PDB entry 5FRQ | X-ray diffraction, 2.90 A resolution | chains B and C of the 6 polymer chains in the assembly

== Chain B (and C) ==
Protein: DNA polymerase III subunit beta
From: Helicobacter pylori
Notes: EC 2.7.7.7; chain C of this document is another copy of the same molecule, construct and numbering; everything in this record applies to it too
UniProt: O25242 (DPO3B_HELPY); numbering as in UniProt (aligned over 1-374)
Amino-acid sequence (384 residues; each row starts with the number of its first residue; numbers below 1 keep their minus sign (Met-1 is residue -1)):
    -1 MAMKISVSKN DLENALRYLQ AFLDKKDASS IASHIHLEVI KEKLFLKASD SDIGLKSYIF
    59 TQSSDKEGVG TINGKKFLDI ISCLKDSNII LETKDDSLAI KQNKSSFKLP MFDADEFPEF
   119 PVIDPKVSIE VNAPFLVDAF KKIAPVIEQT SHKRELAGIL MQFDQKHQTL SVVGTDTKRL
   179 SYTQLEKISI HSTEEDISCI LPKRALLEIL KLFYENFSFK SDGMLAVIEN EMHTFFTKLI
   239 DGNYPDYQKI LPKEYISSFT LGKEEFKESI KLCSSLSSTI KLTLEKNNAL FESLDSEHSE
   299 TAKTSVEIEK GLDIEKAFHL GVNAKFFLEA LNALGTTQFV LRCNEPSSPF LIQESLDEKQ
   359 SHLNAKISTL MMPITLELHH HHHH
Not modelled in the structure: -1 to 0, 314, 355-363, 375-382 (chain C: -1 to 0, 293-297, 354-363, 374-382)
Sequence notes: expression tag (-1 to 0, 375-382)

== Chain B / chain C interface ==
Residue-residue contacts - 51 pairs, chain B then chain C:
  Lys74(B) with Leu274(C)
  Asp77(B) with Ser273(C)
  Ile78(B) with Ser273(C); Leu274(C), hydrophobic
  Cys81(B) with Lys269(C); Ser273(C)
  Leu82(B) with Leu270(C), hydrophobic
  Lys83(B) with Glu266(C), salt bridge
  Lys102(B) with Lys301(C); Thr302(C), hydrogen bond (backbone-side chain); Ser303(C)
  Ser103(B) with Leu270(C); Lys301(C); Thr302(C), hydrogen bond
  Ser104(B) with Ala300(C); Lys301(C), hydrogen bond (backbone-backbone)
  Phe105(B) with Leu270(C), hydrophobic; Ser273(C); Thr299(C); Ala300(C), hydrophobic
  Lys106(B) with Glu298(C); Thr299(C), hydrogen bond (backbone-backbone)
  Leu107(B) with Leu274(C), hydrophobic; Glu298(C)
  Glu266(B) with Lys83(C), salt bridge
  Lys269(B) with Cys81(C)
  Leu270(B) with Cys81(C); Ser103(C); Phe105(C)
  Ser273(B) with Asp77(C); Ile78(C); Cys81(C); Phe105(C)
  Leu274(B) with Ile78(C), hydrophobic
  Glu295(B) with Lys74(C), salt bridge; Leu107(C); Pro108(C)
  Ser297(B) with Lys106(C); Pro108(C)
  Glu298(B) with Lys106(C)
  Thr299(B) with Ser104(C); Phe105(C); Lys106(C), hydrogen bond (backbone-backbone)
  Ala300(B) with Ser104(C); Phe105(C), hydrophobic
  Lys301(B) with Lys102(C); Ser103(C); Ser104(C), hydrogen bond (backbone-backbone)
  Thr302(B) with Lys102(C); Ser103(C), hydrogen bond
  Ser303(B) with Lys102(C)
Interface residues without a listed pair, chain B (26 interface residues in all): Pro108
Interface residues without a listed pair, chain C (25 interface residues in all): Leu82, Ser95

== Overview ==
26 residues of chain B face 25 of chain C across their interface, with 7 hydrogen bonds and 3 salt bridges.
Polar contacts include Lys83(B)-Glu266(C), Glu295(B)-Lys74(C) and Lys102(B)-Thr302(C).
Both chains are DNA polymerase III subunit beta (Helicobacter pylori). Entry 5FRQ (Crystal Structure of
Helicobacter pylori beta clamp bound to DNA ligase peptide) was determined by X-ray diffraction (same
publication as 4S3I and 4RKI).
